Entry 8JOO (X-ray diffraction, 2.25 A resolution); this record covers chain A.

[Chain A]
Name: Cytochrome P450
Source organism: Streptomyces sp. ZJ306
UniProt: A0A0B4ZV78 (A0A0B4ZV78_9ACTN); residues 1-408 here correspond to UniProt positions 59-466 (UniProt number = residue number + 58)
Sequence (408 residues; row label = number of the first residue in the row):
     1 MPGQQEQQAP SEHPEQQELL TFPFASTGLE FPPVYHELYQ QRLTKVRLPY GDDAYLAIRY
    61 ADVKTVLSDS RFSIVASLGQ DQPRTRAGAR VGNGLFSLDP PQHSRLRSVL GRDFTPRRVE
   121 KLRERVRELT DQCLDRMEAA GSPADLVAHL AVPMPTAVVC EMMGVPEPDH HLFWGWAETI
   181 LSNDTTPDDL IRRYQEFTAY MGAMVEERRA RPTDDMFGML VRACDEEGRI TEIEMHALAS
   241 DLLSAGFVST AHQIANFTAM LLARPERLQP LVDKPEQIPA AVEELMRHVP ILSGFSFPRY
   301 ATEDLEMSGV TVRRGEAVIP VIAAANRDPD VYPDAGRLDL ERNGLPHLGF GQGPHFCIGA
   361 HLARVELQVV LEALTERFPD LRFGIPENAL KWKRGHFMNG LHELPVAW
Disordered / not traced: 1-18
Metal / ion sites: heme Fe near C357 (its only coordinating residue here)
Ligand contacts:
  - ikarugamycin (EIA; (1Z,3E,5S,7R,8R,10R,11R,12S,15R,16S,18Z,25S)-11-ethyl-2-hydroxy-10-methyl-21,26-diazapentacyclo[23.2.1.05,16.07,15.08,12]octacosa-1(2),3,13,18-tetraene-20,27,28-trione): R86, A89, R90, V91, G92, F96, I180, L181, L190, R193, S240, D241, S244, A245, S249, I291, L292, S296, F297, F397, M398
  - heme (HEM): L67, L95, F96, H103, R107, F114, V159, D241, L242, A245, G246, S249, T250, Q253, M286, S296, F297, R299, I322, G349, F350, G351, P354, H355, C357, I358, G359, L362, A363, E366, L367

[Overview]
Ligands of chain A: heme and ikarugamycin.
Chain A is Cytochrome P450 (Streptomyces sp. ZJ306); the structure, Crystal structure of cytochrome P450 IkaD
from Streptomyces sp. ZJ306, in complex with the substrate ikarugamycin, was determined by X-ray diffraction
(same publication as 8JNC, 8JNP, 8JNQ and 8JUA).
